Entry 8XIL (X-ray diffraction, 1.21 A resolution); this record covers chains A and B.

== Chain A (and B) ==
Name: Cellodextrin phosphorylase
Source organism: Acetivibrio thermocellus
Notes: chain B of this document is another copy of the same molecule, construct and numbering; everything in this record applies to it too
UniProtKB: Q93HT8 (Q93HT8_ACETH); residues 1-984 here = UniProt positions 1-984
Chain sequence (992 residues; each row starts with the number of its first residue):
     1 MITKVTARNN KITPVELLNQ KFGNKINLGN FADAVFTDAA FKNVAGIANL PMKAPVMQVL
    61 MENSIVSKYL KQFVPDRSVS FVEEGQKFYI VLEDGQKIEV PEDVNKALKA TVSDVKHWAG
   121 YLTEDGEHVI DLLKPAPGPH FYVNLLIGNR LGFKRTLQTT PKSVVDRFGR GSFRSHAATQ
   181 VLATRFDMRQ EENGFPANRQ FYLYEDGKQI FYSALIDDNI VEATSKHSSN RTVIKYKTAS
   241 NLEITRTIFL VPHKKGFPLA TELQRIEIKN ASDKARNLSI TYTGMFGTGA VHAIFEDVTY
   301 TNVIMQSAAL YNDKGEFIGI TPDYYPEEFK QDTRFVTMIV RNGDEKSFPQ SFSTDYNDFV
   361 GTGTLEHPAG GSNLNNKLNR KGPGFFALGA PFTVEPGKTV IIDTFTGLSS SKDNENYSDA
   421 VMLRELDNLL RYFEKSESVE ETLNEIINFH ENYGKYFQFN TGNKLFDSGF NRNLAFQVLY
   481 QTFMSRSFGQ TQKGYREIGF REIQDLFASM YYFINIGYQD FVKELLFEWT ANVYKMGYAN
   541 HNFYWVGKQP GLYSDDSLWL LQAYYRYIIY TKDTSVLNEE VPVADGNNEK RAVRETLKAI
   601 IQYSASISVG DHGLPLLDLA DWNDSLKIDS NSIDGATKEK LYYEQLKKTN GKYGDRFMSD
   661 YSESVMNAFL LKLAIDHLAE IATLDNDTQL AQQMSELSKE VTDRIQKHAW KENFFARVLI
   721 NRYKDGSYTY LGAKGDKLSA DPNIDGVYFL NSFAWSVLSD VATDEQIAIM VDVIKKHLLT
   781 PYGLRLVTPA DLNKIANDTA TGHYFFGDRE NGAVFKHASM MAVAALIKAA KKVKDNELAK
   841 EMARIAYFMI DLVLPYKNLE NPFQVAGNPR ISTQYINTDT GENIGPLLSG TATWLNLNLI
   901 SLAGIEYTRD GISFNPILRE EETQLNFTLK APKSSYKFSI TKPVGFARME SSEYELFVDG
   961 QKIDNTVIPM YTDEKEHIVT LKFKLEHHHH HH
Unresolved in the structure: 985-992
Sequence notes: engineered mutation Ser64 (Cys in Q93HT8), Ser80 (Cys in Q93HT8), Ser225 (Cys in Q93HT8), Ser229 (Cys in Q93HT8), Ser240 (Cys in Q93HT8), Ser353 (Cys in Q93HT8), Ser372 (Cys in Q93HT8), Ser606 (Cys in Q93HT8), Ser625 (Cys in Q93HT8), Asp629 (Ala in Q93HT8), Ser872 (Cys in Q93HT8), Ser934 (Cys in Q93HT8); expression tag (985-992)

== Chain A / chain B interface ==
Pairs across the interface (202):
  Met1(A) with Asp313(B); Asp427(B)
  Ile2(A) with Tyr311(B); Ile318(B), hydrophobic; Leu423(B); Leu426(B), hydrophobic; Asp427(B)
  Thr3(A) with Ala309(B); Leu310(B); Tyr311(B), hydrogen bond (backbone-backbone)
  Lys4(A) with Ala309(B); Thr321(B); Asp323(B), salt bridge; Asp419(B), salt bridge
  Val5(A) with Ala308(B); Ala309(B), hydrogen bond (backbone-backbone); Tyr311(B), hydrophobic; Leu378(B)
  Thr6(A) with Gln306(B); Ser307(B); Ala308(B); Asp323(B); Leu378(B)
  Ala7(A) with Gln306(B); Ser307(B), hydrogen bond (backbone-backbone); Leu378(B); Asn379(B); Arg380(B)
  Arg8(A) with Gln306(B), hydrogen bond; Arg380(B), hydrogen bond (side chain-backbone)
  Phe36(A) with Asn375(B); Asn376(B), hydrogen bond (backbone-side chain)
  Thr37(A) with Gln350(B), hydrogen bond (backbone-side chain); Asn376(B)
  Asp38(A) with Gln350(B); Asn376(B)
  Ala39(A) with Tyr311(B), hydrogen bond (backbone-side chain); Phe317(B), hydrophobic; Gln350(B), hydrogen bond (backbone-backbone); Phe352(B), hydrophobic; Asn376(B)
  Phe41(A) with Tyr311(B); Phe352(B), hydrophobic; Asn376(B)
  Gln58(A) with Asp358(B)
  Met61(A) with Asn373(B), hydrogen bond (backbone-side chain)
  Glu62(A) with Gly361(B); Thr362(B), hydrogen bond; Ala369(B)
  Ser67(A) with Asn373(B), hydrogen bond
  Lys71(A) with Ser372(B); Asn373(B), hydrogen bond
  Pro75(A) with Gln350(B)
  Leu133(A) with Thr362(B)
  Arg185(A) with Arg185(B); Asp187(B), salt bridge
  Phe186(A) with Phe186(B); Ile294(B); Phe295(B), hydrophobic
  Asp187(A) with Arg185(B), salt bridge; Phe195(B); Ile294(B); Val298(B)
  Met188(A) with Phe195(B), hydrophobic; Phe286(B); Thr288(B); Ile294(B), hydrophobic; Asn302(B), hydrogen bond (backbone-side chain); Pro383(B)
  Arg189(A) with Tyr356(B); Asn357(B), hydrogen bond
  Gln190(A) with Thr299(B), hydrogen bond; Asn302(B), hydrogen bond
  Glu191(A) with Asn357(B), hydrogen bond
  Phe195(A) with Asp187(B); Met188(B), hydrophobic
  Leu215(A) with Thr364(B)
  Phe286(A) with Met188(B)
  Thr288(A) with Met188(B)
  Ile294(A) with Phe186(B); Asp187(B); Met188(B), hydrophobic
  Phe295(A) with Phe186(B), hydrophobic; Phe295(B), hydrophobic; Gly494(B); Tyr495(B)
  Asp297(A) with Arg809(B), salt bridge
  Val298(A) with Asp187(B); Thr491(B)
  Thr299(A) with Gln190(B), hydrogen bond; Thr491(B); Arg809(B)
  Tyr300(A) with His803(B), hydrogen bond; Tyr804(B); Arg809(B)
  Asn302(A) with Met188(B), hydrogen bond (side chain-backbone); Gln190(B), hydrogen bond
  Val303(A) with Tyr804(B), hydrophobic; Phe805(B); Asp808(B); Tyr875(B)
  Ile304(A) with His803(B); Phe805(B)
  Met305(A) with Phe805(B)
  Gln306(A) with Thr6(B); Ala7(B); Arg8(B), hydrogen bond; Phe805(B)
  Ser307(A) with Thr6(B); Ala7(B), hydrogen bond (backbone-backbone)
  Ala308(A) with Val5(B); Thr6(B)
  Ala309(A) with Thr3(B); Lys4(B); Val5(B), hydrogen bond (backbone-backbone)
  Leu310(A) with Thr3(B)
  Tyr311(A) with Ile2(B); Thr3(B), hydrogen bond (backbone-backbone); Val5(B), hydrophobic; Ala39(B), hydrogen bond (side chain-backbone); Phe41(B)
  Asn312(A) with Met1(B)
  Asp313(A) with Met1(B)
  Phe317(A) with Ala39(B), hydrophobic
  Ile318(A) with Ile2(B), hydrophobic
  Thr321(A) with Lys4(B)
  Asp323(A) with Lys4(B), salt bridge; Thr6(B); Phe805(B)
  Tyr325(A) with Gly802(B); His803(B); Tyr804(B); Phe805(B), hydrophobic
  Pro326(A) with Gly802(B); His803(B)
  Glu328(A) with His803(B), salt bridge
  Gln350(A) with Asp38(B); Ala39(B), hydrogen bond (backbone-backbone)
  Phe352(A) with Ala39(B), hydrophobic; Phe41(B), hydrophobic
  Tyr356(A) with Arg189(B)
  Asn357(A) with Arg189(B), hydrogen bond; Glu191(B), hydrogen bond
  Asp358(A) with Gln58(B), hydrogen bond
  Gly361(A) with Glu62(B)
  Thr362(A) with Glu62(B), hydrogen bond; Leu133(B)
  Glu366(A) with Glu366(B)
  Ala369(A) with Glu62(B)
  Ser372(A) with Lys71(B)
  Asn373(A) with Met61(B), hydrogen bond (side chain-backbone); Ser67(B), hydrogen bond; Lys71(B), hydrogen bond
  Asn375(A) with Val35(B); Phe36(B)
  Asn376(A) with Phe36(B), hydrogen bond (side chain-backbone); Thr37(B); Asp38(B); Ala39(B); Phe41(B)
  Leu378(A) with Val5(B); Thr6(B); Ala7(B)
  Asn379(A) with Ala7(B)
  Arg380(A) with Ala7(B); Arg8(B), hydrogen bond (backbone-side chain); Asp879(B), salt bridge; Thr880(B)
  Lys381(A) with Glu882(B), salt bridge
  Pro383(A) with Met188(B)
  Asp419(A) with Lys4(B), salt bridge
  Leu423(A) with Ile2(B)
  Leu426(A) with Ile2(B), hydrophobic
  Asp427(A) with Ile2(B)
  Thr491(A) with Val298(B); Thr299(B)
  Gly494(A) with Phe295(B)
  Tyr495(A) with Phe295(B)
  Gly802(A) with Tyr325(B); Pro326(B)
  His803(A) with Tyr300(B), hydrogen bond; Ile304(B); Tyr325(B); Pro326(B); Glu328(B), salt bridge
  Tyr804(A) with Tyr300(B); Val303(B), hydrophobic; Tyr325(B)
  Phe805(A) with Val303(B); Ile304(B); Met305(B); Gln306(B); Asp323(B); Tyr325(B), hydrophobic
  Asp808(A) with Val303(B)
  Arg809(A) with Asp297(B), salt bridge; Thr299(B); Tyr300(B)
  Tyr875(A) with Val303(B)
  Asp879(A) with Arg380(B), salt bridge
  Thr880(A) with Arg380(B)
  Glu882(A) with Lys381(B), salt bridge
Also at the interface, not in a pair above, chain A (107 interface residues in all): Val35, Ala40, Ala183, Glu192, Met285, Glu296, Thr301, Tyr324, Glu327, Ser351, Thr364, Leu374, Lys493, Thr801, Asn811, Ile884
Also at the interface, not in a pair above, chain B (108 interface residues in all): Ala40, Ala183, Glu192, Leu215, Ile216, Met285, Gly287, Glu296, Thr301, Asn312, Tyr324, Glu327, Ser351, Leu374, Lys493, Thr801, Asn811, Ile884

== Summary ==
Chain A and chain B form an interface of 107 and 108 residues respectively, with 38 hydrogen bonds and 14 salt
bridges. Among the polar pairs are Lys4(A)-Asp323(B), Lys4(A)-Asp419(B) and Arg185(A)-Asp187(B).
Both chains are Cellodextrin phosphorylase (Acetivibrio thermocellus). Entry 8XIL (Cellodextrin phosphorylase
from Clostridium thermocellum mutant - all cysteine residues were substituted with serines) was determined by
X-ray diffraction, deposited together with 8XI1 and 8XIS.
